4JUO - chains C and H of the 6 polymer chains in the assembly; structure by X-ray diffraction, 6.53 A resolution (low resolution: residue-level contacts below are approximate; hydrogen-bond / salt-bridge calls are withheld).

Chain C:
Molecule: DNA topoisomerase 4 subunit B
Source organism: Streptococcus pneumoniae serotype 4
Notes: EC 5.99.1.3; fragment: ParE
UniProtKB: Q59961 (PARE_STRPN); residues 1-647 here = UniProt positions 1-647
Chain sequence (670 residues; row label = number of the first residue in the row; numbers below 1 keep their minus sign (Met-22 is residue -22)):
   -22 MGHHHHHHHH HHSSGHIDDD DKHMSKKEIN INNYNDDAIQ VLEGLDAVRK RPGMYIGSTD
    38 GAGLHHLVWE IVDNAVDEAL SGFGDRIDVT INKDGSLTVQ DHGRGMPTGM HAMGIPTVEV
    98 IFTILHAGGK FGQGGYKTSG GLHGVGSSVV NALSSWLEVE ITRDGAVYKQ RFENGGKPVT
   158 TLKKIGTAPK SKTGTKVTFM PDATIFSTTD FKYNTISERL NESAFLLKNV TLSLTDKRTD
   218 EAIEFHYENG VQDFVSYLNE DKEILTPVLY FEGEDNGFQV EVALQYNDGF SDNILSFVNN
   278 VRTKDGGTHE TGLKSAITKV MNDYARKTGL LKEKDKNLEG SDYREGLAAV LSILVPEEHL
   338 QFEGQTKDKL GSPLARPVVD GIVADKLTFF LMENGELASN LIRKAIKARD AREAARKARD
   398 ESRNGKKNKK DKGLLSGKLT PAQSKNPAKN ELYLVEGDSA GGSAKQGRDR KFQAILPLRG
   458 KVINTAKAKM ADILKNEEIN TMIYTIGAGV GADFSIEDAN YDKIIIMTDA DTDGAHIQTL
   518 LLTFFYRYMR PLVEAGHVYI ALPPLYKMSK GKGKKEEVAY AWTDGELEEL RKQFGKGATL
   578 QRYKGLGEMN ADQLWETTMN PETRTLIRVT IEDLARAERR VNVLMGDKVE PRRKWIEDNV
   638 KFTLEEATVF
Unresolved in the structure: -22 to 23, 59-61, 80-93, 109-118, 226-227, 312-315, 397-415, 539, 545-555, 570-576, 641-647
Differences from the reference sequence: expression tag (-22 to 0); conflict Asp217 (Asn in Q59961), Ile460 (Val in Q59961), Ala644 (Thr in Q59961)
Metal / ion sites: Mg2+: Asp506, Asp508
Residues lining bound ligands: Levofloxacin (LFX; (3S)-9-fluoro-3-methyl-10-(4-methylpiperazin-1-yl)-7-oxo-2,3-dihydro-7H-[1,4]oxazino[2,3,4-ij]quinoline-6-carboxylic acid): Arg456, Gly457, Glu474
Curated features (UniProtKB/Swiss-Prot):
  - binding site (ATP): Tyr11, Asn51, Asp78, Gly118 to Ser124, Lys344
  - binding site (Mg(2+)): Glu433, Asp506, Asp508
  - site (Interaction with DNA): Lys458, Asn461, His513, Arg629
What the authors report for this chain:
  - conformationally variable residues (order/disorder transition): Arg400 to Ser413

Chain H:
Molecule: E-site DNA
Sequence (15 nucleotides; row label = number of the first residue in the row):
     1 GACTATGCAC GTAAA
Unresolved in the structure: 12-15

Interface between chain C and chain H:
Contacting residue pairs (15; chain C residue first):
  Val459(C) - DG7(H)
  Ile460(C) - DT6(H)
  Ile460(C) - DG7(H)
  Asn461(C) - DG7(H)
  Asn461(C) - DC8(H)
  Lys464(C) - DC8(H)
  Lys464(C) - DA9(H)
  Asn473(C) - DT6(H)
  His513(C) - DG7(H)
  His513(C) - DC8(H)
  Met622(C) - DC8(H)
  Val626(C) - DA9(H)
  Val626(C) - DC10(H)
  Arg629(C) - DA9(H)
  Arg630(C) - DC10(H)
Also at the interface, not in a pair above, chain C (12 interface residues in all): Lys458, Leu517

In short:
Chain C and chain H form an interface of 12 and 5 residues respectively. Ligands of chain C: Levofloxacin.
Asp506(C) and Asp508(C) coordinate Mg2+. Curated annotation (UniProt) lists 11 ATP-binding residues and 3
Mg2+-binding residues on chain C. The paper reports conformational variability at Arg400(C).
Here chain C is DNA topoisomerase 4 subunit B (Streptococcus pneumoniae serotype 4) and chain H is E-site DNA.
Entry 4JUO (A low-resolution three-gate structure of topoisomerase IV from Streptococcus pneumoniae in space
group H32) was determined by X-ray diffraction, deposited together with 4I3H.
